Entry 5HOI (X-ray diffraction, 3.30 A resolution); this record covers chains B and C of the 6 polymer chains in the assembly.

# Chain B (and C)
Protein: DNA polymerase alpha-binding protein
From: Saccharomyces cerevisiae
Notes: chain C of this document is another copy of the same molecule, construct and numbering; everything in this record applies to it too
UniProtKB: Q01454 (CTF4_YEAST); residues 472-927 here = UniProt positions 472-927
Sequence (478 residues; numbered 450 to 927; the number before each row is that of its first residue):
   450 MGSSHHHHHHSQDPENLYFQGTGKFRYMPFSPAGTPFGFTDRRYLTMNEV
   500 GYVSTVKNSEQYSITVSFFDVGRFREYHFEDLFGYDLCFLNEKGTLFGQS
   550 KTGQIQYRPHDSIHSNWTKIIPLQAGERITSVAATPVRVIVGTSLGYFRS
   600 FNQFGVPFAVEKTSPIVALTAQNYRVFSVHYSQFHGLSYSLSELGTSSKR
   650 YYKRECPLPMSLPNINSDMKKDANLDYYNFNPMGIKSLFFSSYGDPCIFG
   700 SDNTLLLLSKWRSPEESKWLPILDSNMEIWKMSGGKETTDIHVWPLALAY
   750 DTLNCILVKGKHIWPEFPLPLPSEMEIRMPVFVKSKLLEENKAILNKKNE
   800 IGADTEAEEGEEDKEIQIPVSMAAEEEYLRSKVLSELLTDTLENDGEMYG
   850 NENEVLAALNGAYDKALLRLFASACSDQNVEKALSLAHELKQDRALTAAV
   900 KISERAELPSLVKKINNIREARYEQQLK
Disordered / not traced: 450-473, 792-813 (chain C: 450-473, 664-670, 777-927)
Construct notes: initiating methionine (450); expression tag (451-471)
What the authors report for this chain:
  - mutagenesis - M731E/I740E/L756E: abolished binding to Dpb2
  - mutagenesis - M731E/I740E/L756E: unchanged binding to Dna2
  - mutagenesis - M731E/I740E/L756E: unchanged binding to Pol1
  - mutagenesis - L867E/A871E/A897E/I901E: abolished binding to Pol1
  - mutagenesis - L867E/A871E/A897E/I901E, I901E: abolished binding to Sld5 CIP-box
  - mutagenesis - I901E: abolished binding to CMG helicase
  - mutagenesis - I901E: abolished growth in response to mrc1

# Chain B / chain C interface
Residue-residue contacts (10):
  Q632(B) with H634(C)
  F633(B) with H634(C); L636(C); S637(C); E654(C); C655(C); P656(C), hydrophobic
  H634(B) with P656(C)
  Y650(B) with E714(C)
  R653(B) with E714(C), hydrogen bond (side chain-backbone)

# Overview
5 residues of chain B and 7 residues of chain C are in contact, with 1 hydrogen bond. The hydrogen-bonded pair
is R653(B)-E714(C). From the paper: L867E/A871E/A897E/I901E and I901E of chain B abolish binding to Sld5
CIP-box; M731E/I740E/L756E of chain B abolish binding to Dpb2.
Both chains are DNA polymerase alpha-binding protein (Saccharomyces cerevisiae). Entry 5HOI (Crystal structure
of the carboxy-terminal domain of yeast Ctf4 bound to Tof2) was determined by X-ray diffraction (same
publication as 5HOG).
